PDB entry 7KBF | electron microscopy, 4.42 A resolution (low resolution: residue-level contacts below are approximate; hydrogen-bond / salt-bridge calls are withheld) | chains D and I of the 11 polymer chains in the assembly

== Chain D ==
Protein: Histone H2B 1.1
From: Xenopus laevis
UniProtKB: P02281 (H2B11_XENLA); residues 0-125 here correspond to UniProt positions 1-126 (UniProt number = residue number + 1)
Chain sequence (126 residues; row label = number of the first residue in the row; numbering starts at 0):
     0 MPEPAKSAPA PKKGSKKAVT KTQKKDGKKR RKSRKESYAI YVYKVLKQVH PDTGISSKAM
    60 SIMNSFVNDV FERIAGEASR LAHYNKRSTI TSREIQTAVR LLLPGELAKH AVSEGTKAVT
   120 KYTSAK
Not modelled in the structure: 0-29, 125
UniProt features mapped onto this chain:
  - modified residue: Lys5 (N6-acetyllysine), Lys12 (N6-acetyllysine), Ser14 (Phosphoserine), Lys15 (N6-acetyllysine), Lys20 (N6-acetyllysine)
  - glycosylation: Ser112 (O-linked (GlcNAc) serine)
  - cross-link: Lys120 (Glycyl lysine isopeptide (Lys-Gly) (interchain with G-Cter in ubiquitin))

== Chain I ==
Molecule: 172-nt DNA strand
From: Xenopus laevis
Sequence (172 nucleotides; each row starts with the number of its first residue; numbers below 1 keep their minus sign (DT-87 is residue -87)):
   -87 TTGGCCAGCT AGGATATCAC AATCCCGGTG CCGAGGCCGC TCAATTGGTC GTAGACAGCT
   -27 CTAGCACCGC TTAAACGCAC GTACGGAATC CGTACGTGCG TTTAAGCGGT GCTAGAGCTG
    33 TCTACGACCA ATTGAGCGGC CTCGGCACCG GGATTGTGAT ATCCTAGCTG GC

== How chain D and chain I interact ==
Pairs across the interface - 15 pairs, chain D then chain I:
  Lys31(D) - DC30(I)
  Lys31(D) - DT31(I)
  Arg33(D) - DC-46(I)
  Arg33(D) - DA-45(I)
  Tyr42(D) - DG-53(I)
  Gly53(D) - DG-53(I)
  Ile54(D) - DA-54(I)
  Ile54(D) - DG-53(I)
  Ser55(D) - DA-54(I)
  Ser56(D) - DA-54(I)
  Arg86(D) - DG-34(I)
  Ser87(D) - DA-35(I)
  Ser87(D) - DG-34(I)
  Thr88(D) - DA-35(I)
  Thr88(D) - DG-34(I)
Also at the interface, not in a pair above, chain D (12 interface residues in all): Ser32, Lys85

== Summary ==
12 residues of chain D face 8 of chain I across their interface.
Here chain D is Histone H2B 1.1 and chain I is a 172-nt DNA strand, both from Xenopus laevis. Entry 7KBF (H1.8
bound nucleosome isolated from metaphase chromosome in Xenopus egg extract (oligo fraction)) was determined by
electron microscopy (same publication as 7KBD and 7KBE).
